5NIR - chain A; structure by X-ray diffraction, 1.74 A resolution.

# Chain A
Name: Collagen alpha-1(II) chain
From: Homo sapiens
UniProt: P02458 (CO2A1_HUMAN); residues 29-98 here = UniProt positions 29-98
Sequence (74 residues; each row starts with the number of its first residue):
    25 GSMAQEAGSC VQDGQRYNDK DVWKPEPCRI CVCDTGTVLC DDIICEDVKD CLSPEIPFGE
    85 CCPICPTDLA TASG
Not modelled in the structure: 25-29
Sequence notes: expression tag (25-28)
Curated features (UniProtKB/Swiss-Prot):
  - natural variant: Cys-57 (C57Y: In STL1O)
Disulfides: Cys-34/Cys-57, Cys-52/Cys-85, Cys-55/Cys-64, Cys-69/Cys-86, Cys-75/Cys-89
What the authors report for this chain:
  - contacts within the chain: Tyr-41/Trp-47 (pi stacking)
  - conformationally variable residues (loop rearrangement): Asp-71 to Ser-77, Cys-89 to Ala-96
  - mutagenesis - V46A/I54A, V56A/L63A, I67A/I80A: abolished binding to BMP-2
  - mutagenesis - F82A/I88A: unchanged binding to BMP-2

# Overview
The paper reports that V46A/I54A, V56A/L63A and I67A/I80A abolish binding to BMP-2; conformational variability
at Asp-71 and Cys-89.
Chain A is Collagen alpha-1(II) chain (Homo sapiens); the structure, Crystal structure of collagen 2A vWC
domain, was determined by X-ray diffraction (same publication as 5NB8).
